5MRH - chain A; structure by X-ray diffraction, 2.50 A resolution.

== Chain A ==
Name: Sortilin
Source organism: Homo sapiens
Reference sequence: Q99523 (SORT_HUMAN); residues 45-723 here correspond to UniProt positions 78-756 (UniProt number = residue number + 33)
Chain sequence (696 residues; row label = number of the first residue in the row):
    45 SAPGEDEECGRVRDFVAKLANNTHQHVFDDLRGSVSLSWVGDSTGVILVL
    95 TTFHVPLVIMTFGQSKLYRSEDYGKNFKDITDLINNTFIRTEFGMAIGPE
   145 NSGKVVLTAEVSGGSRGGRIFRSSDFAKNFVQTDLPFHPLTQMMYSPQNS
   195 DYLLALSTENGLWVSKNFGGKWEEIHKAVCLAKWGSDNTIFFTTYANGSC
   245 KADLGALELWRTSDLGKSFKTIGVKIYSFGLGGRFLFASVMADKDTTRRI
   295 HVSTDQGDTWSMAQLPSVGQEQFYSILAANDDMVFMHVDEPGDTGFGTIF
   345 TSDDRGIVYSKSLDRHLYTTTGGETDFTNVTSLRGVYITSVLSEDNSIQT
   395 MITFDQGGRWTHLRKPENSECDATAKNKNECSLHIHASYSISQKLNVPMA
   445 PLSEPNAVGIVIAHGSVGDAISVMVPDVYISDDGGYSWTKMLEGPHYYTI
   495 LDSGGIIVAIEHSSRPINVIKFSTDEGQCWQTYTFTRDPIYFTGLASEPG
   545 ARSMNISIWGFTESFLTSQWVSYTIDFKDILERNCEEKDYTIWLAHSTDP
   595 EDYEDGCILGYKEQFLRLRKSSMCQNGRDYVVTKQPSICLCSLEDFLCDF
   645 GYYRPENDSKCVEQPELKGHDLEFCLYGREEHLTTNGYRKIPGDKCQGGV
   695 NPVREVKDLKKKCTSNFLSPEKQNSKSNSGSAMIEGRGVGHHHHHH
Disordered / not traced: 45-54, 73-76, 101-106, 557-563, 671-675, 716-740
Cystine bridges: Cys-224/Cys-244, Cys-415/Cys-425, Cys-579/Cys-618, Cys-601/Cys-633, Cys-635/Cys-690, Cys-642/Cys-655, Cys-669/Cys-707
Covalently attached groups: N-acetylglucosamine (NAG) linked to Asn-373, Asn-549
Construct notes: conflict Met-617 (Val650 in Q99523); expression tag (724-740)
Ligand contacts: 3-(3-methylbutyl)-4H-1,2,3-triazol-5-one (Q9Z): Tyr-271, Ser-272, Phe-273, Gly-274, Phe-281, Ala-282, Ser-283, Arg-292, Ile-294, Gln-316, Phe-317, Tyr-318, Ile-320, Met-330

== Summary ==
Ligands of chain A: 3-(3-methylbutyl)-4H-1,2,3-triazol-5-one. N-acetylglucosamine is covalently linked to
Asn-373 and Asn-549.
Chain A is Sortilin (Homo sapiens); the structure, Crystal structure of the Vps10p domain of human
sortilin/NTS3 in complex with Triazolone 1, was determined by X-ray diffraction, deposited together with 5MRI.
